7RTE - chains C and D of the 4 polymer chains in the assembly; structure by X-ray diffraction, 2.06 A resolution.

# Chain C
Molecule: Recombining binding protein suppressor of hairless
Source organism: Mus musculus
UniProt: P31266 (SUH_MOUSE); numbering as in UniProt (aligned over 53-474)
Amino-acid sequence (423 residues; each row starts with the number of its first residue):
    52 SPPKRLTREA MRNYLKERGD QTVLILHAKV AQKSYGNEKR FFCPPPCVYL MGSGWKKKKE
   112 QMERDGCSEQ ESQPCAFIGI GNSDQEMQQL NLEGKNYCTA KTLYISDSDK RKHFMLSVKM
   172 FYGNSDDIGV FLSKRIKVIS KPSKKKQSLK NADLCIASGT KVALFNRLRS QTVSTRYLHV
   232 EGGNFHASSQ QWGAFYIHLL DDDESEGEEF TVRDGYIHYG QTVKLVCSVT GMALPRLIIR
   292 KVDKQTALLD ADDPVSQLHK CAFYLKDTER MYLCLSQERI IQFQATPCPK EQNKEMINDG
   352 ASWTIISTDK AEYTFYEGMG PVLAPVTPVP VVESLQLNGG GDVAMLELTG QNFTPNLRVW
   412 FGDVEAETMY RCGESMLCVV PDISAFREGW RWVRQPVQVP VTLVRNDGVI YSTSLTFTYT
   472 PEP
Disordered / not traced: 390-392
Differences from the reference sequence: expression tag (52)
What the authors report for this chain:
  - mutagenesis - F261A, F261A/A284V, A284V: decreased signaling in response to Notch target genes Lgmn, Hes1 and Hey1

# Chain D
Molecule: Lethal(3)malignant brain tumor-like protein 3
UniProt: Q96JM7 (LMBL3_HUMAN); residues 56-69 here = UniProt positions 56-69
Amino-acid sequence (14 residues; each row starts with the number of its first residue):
    56 KKATATTTWM VPTA
What the authors report for this chain:
  - conformationally variable residues (loop rearrangement): Thr61 to Thr63
  - mutagenesis - M65A: unchanged binding to Recombining binding protein suppressor of hairless (chain C)
  - mutagenesis - K56A, T61A (2fold), A69R: decreased binding to Recombining binding protein suppressor of hairless (chain C)
  - disease-associated variants - V66E: abolished binding to Recombining binding protein suppressor of hairless (chain C) (proposed by the authors, not directly observed)
  - mutagenesis - A58R, T62A (300 nM Kd): increased binding to Recombining binding protein suppressor of hairless (chain C)
  - mutagenesis - T63A, W64A, V66A, P67A: decreased binding to RBPJ
  - mutagenesis - T63A/W64A/M65A/V66A/P67A: abolished binding to RBPJ
  - disease-associated variants - A60T: decreased binding to RBPJ (proposed by the authors, not directly observed)

# Interface between chain C and chain D
Contacting residue pairs (43):
  Gly234(C) - Trp64(D)
  Asn235(C) - Trp64(D)  hydrogen bond
  Phe236(C) - Trp64(D)
  His249(C) - Ala58(D)
  Glu259(C) - Ala58(D)
  Glu259(C) - Thr59(D)
  Glu259(C) - Ala60(D)  hydrogen bond (backbone-backbone)
  Glu259(C) - Thr63(D)  hydrogen bond (side chain-backbone)
  Glu260(C) - Lys57(D)
  Glu260(C) - Ala58(D)
  Phe261(C) - Lys57(D)
  Phe261(C) - Ala58(D)  hydrogen bond (backbone-backbone)
  Thr262(C) - Lys56(D)
  Val263(C) - Lys56(D)  hydrogen bond (backbone-backbone)
  Val263(C) - Lys57(D)
  Val263(C) - Ala58(D)  hydrophobic
  Lys275(C) - Thr63(D)
  Thr281(C) - Thr61(D)  hydrogen bond (backbone-side chain)
  Gly282(C) - Ala60(D)
  Gly282(C) - Thr61(D)  hydrogen bond (backbone-backbone)
  Gly282(C) - Thr62(D)
  Met283(C) - Thr61(D)
  Met283(C) - Thr62(D)
  Met283(C) - Trp64(D)
  Ala284(C) - Ala60(D)  hydrophobic
  Ala284(C) - Thr62(D)  hydrogen bond (backbone-backbone)
  Ala284(C) - Thr63(D)
  Ala284(C) - Trp64(D)  hydrogen bond (backbone-backbone)
  Leu285(C) - Trp64(D)  hydrophobic
  Leu285(C) - Val66(D)  hydrophobic
  Pro286(C) - Trp64(D)
  Pro286(C) - Val66(D)
  Met322(C) - Thr68(D)
  Ile331(C) - Trp64(D)
  Ile331(C) - Pro67(D)
  Ile332(C) - Val66(D)
  Ile332(C) - Pro67(D)
  Ile332(C) - Ala69(D)  hydrophobic
  Gln333(C) - Val66(D)  hydrogen bond (side chain-backbone)
  Gln333(C) - Pro67(D)  hydrogen bond (backbone-backbone)
  Gln333(C) - Thr68(D)
  Gln333(C) - Ala69(D)
  Phe334(C) - Ala69(D)  hydrophobic
Also at the interface, not in a pair above, chain C (25 interface residues in all): Glu257, Gly258, Val277, Leu316
The authors on this interface:
  - residue pairs: Lys57(D)-Thr262(C)
  - interface residues, chain C: Glu259(C)
  - hot spots on chain C (mutagenesis) - F261A, A284V: abolished binding to Lethal(3)malignant brain tumor-like protein 3 (chain D)
  - hot spots on chain C (mutagenesis) - E260A (Kd 3.73 uM), V263A (Kd 3.03 uM), K275M (Kd 4.15 uM), Q333A (Kd 1.31 uM): decreased binding to Lethal(3)malignant brain tumor-like protein 3 (chain D)
  - interface residues, chain D: Lys57(D), Ala60(D), Thr63(D), Trp64(D), Val66(D), Pro67(D)
  - hot spots on chain D (mutagenesis) - A60R: decreased binding to Recombining binding protein suppressor of hairless (chain C)
  - hot spots on chain D (mutagenesis) - T63A, W64A, V66A, P67A: abolished binding to Recombining binding protein suppressor of hairless (chain C)

# Overview
25 residues of chain C and 13 residues of chain D are in contact; the contacts include 11 hydrogen bonds.
Polar pairs include Asn235(C)-Trp64(D), Glu259(C)-Thr63(D) and Thr281(C)-Thr61(D). The paper describes a
contact between Lys57(D) and Thr262(C). The paper reports that V66E, T63A and W64A of chain D, among others,
abolish binding to Recombining binding protein suppressor of hairless (chain C); interface residues Glu259(C)
and Lys57(D) among others; 21 substitutions were tested in all.
Here chain C is Recombining binding protein suppressor of hairless (Mus musculus) and chain D is
Lethal(3)malignant brain tumor-like protein 3. Entry 7RTE (X-ray structure of wild type RBPJ-L3MBTL3-DNA
complex) was determined by X-ray diffraction, deposited together with 7RTI.
